PDB entry 6HLS | electron microscopy, 3.21 A resolution | chains A and F of the 12 polymer chains in the assembly

[Chain A]
Protein: DNA-directed RNA polymerase I subunit RPA190
Source organism: Saccharomyces cerevisiae (strain ATCC 204508 / S288c)
Notes: EC 2.7.7.6
Reference sequence: P10964 (RPA1_YEAST); residues 1-1664 here = UniProt positions 1-1664
Amino-acid sequence (1664 residues; numbered 1 to 1664; the number before each row is that of its first residue):
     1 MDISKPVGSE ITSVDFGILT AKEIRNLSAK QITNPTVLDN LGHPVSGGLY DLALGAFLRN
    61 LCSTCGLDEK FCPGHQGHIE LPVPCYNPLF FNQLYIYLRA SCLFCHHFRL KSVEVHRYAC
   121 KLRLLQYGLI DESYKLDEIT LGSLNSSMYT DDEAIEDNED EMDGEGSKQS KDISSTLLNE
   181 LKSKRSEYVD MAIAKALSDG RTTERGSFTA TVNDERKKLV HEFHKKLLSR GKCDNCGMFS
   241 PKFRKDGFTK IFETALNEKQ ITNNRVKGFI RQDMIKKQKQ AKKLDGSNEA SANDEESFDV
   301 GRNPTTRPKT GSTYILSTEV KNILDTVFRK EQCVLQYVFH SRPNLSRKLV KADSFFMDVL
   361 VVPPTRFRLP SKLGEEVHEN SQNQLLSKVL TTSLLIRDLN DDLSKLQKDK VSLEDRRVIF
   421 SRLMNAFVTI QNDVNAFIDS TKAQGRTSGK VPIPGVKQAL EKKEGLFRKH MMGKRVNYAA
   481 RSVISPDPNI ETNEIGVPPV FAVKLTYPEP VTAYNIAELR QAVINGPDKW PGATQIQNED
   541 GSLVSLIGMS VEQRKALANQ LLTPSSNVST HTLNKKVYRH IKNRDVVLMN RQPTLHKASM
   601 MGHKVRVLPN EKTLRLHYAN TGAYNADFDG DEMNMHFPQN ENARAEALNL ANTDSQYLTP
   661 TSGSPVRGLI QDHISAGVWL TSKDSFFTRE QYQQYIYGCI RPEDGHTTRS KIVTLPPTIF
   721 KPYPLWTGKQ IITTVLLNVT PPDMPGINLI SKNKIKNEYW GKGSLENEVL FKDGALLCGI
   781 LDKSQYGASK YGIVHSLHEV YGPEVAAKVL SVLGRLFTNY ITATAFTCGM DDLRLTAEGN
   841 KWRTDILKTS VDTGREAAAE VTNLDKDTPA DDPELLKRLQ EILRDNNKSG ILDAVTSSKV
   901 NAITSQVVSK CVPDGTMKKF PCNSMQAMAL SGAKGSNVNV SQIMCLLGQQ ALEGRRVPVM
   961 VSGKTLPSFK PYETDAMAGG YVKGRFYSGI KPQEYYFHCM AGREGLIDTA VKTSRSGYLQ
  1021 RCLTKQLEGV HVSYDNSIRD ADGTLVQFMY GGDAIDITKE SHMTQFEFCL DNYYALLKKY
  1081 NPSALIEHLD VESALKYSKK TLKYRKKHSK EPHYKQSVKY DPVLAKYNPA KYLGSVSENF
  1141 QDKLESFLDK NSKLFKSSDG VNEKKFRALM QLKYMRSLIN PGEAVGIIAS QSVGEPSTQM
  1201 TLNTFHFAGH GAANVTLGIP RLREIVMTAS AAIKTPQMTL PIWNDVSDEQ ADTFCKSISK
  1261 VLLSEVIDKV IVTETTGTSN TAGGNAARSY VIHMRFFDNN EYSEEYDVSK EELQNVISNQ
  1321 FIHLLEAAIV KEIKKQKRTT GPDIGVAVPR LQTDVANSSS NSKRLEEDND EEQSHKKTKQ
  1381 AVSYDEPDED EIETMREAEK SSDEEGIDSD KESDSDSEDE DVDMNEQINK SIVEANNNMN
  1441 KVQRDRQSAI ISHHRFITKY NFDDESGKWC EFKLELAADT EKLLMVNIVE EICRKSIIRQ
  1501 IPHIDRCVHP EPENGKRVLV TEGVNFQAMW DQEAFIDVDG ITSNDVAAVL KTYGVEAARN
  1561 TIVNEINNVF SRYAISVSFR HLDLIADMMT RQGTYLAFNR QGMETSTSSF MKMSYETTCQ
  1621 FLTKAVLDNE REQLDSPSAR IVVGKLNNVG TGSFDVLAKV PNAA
Unresolved in the structure: 141-174, 269-311, 372-378, 407-412, 444-450, 1011-1016, 1154-1159, 1201-1213, 1278-1286, 1339-1439, 1664
Ion coordination: Zn2+ site 1: Cys62, Cys65, Cys72, His75; Zn2+ site 2: Cys102, Cys105, Cys233, Cys236
Curated features (UniProtKB/Swiss-Prot):
  - region: Pro992 to Glu1004 (Bridging helix)
  - binding site (Zn(2+)): Cys62, Cys65, Cys72, His75, Cys102, Cys105, Cys233, Cys236
  - binding site (Mg(2+)): Asp627, Asp629, Asp631
  - modified residue (Phosphoserine): Ser889, Ser1636

[Chain F]
Protein: DNA-directed RNA polymerases I, II, and III subunit RPABC2
Source organism: Saccharomyces cerevisiae (strain ATCC 204508 / S288c)
Reference sequence: P20435 (RPAB2_YEAST); residues 1-155 here = UniProt positions 1-155
Amino-acid sequence (155 residues; numbered 1 to 155; the number before each row is that of its first residue):
     1 MSDYEEAFND GNENFEDFDV EHFSDEETYE EKPQFKDGET TDANGKTIVT GGNGPEDFQQ
    61 HEQIRRKTLK EKAIPKDQRA TTPYMTKYER ARILGTRALQ ISMNAPVFVD LEGETDPLRI
   121 AMKELAEKKI PLVIRRYLPD GSFEDWSVEE LIVDL
Unresolved in the structure: 1-54, 155
Curated features (UniProtKB/Swiss-Prot):
  - region: Leu111 to Leu132 (Leucine-zipper)
  - modified residue: Ser24 (Phosphoserine)

[Chain A / chain F interface]
Contacting residue pairs (85):
  Ile3(A) - Leu99(F)  hydrophobic
  Ser4(A) - Met103(F)
  Pro510(A) - Ser102(F)
  Thr512(A) - Ile101(F)
  Thr512(A) - Ser102(F)
  Thr512(A) - Asn104(F)
  Tyr514(A) - Ile101(F)  hydrogen bond (side chain-backbone)
  Tyr514(A) - Ser102(F)
  Tyr514(A) - Glu114(F)
  Tyr514(A) - Thr115(F)
  Tyr514(A) - Pro117(F)
  Asn515(A) - Thr115(F)
  Glu518(A) - Thr115(F)  hydrogen bond
  Asn574(A) - Ser102(F)
  Asn574(A) - Met103(F)
  Asn574(A) - Asn104(F)
  Lys576(A) - Met103(F)
  Arg584(A) - Thr115(F)  hydrogen bond
  Arg584(A) - Asp116(F)
  Lys604(A) - Arg119(F)
  Glu641(A) - Gly95(F)
  Glu641(A) - Ala98(F)
  Glu641(A) - Leu99(F)
  Glu641(A) - Leu118(F)
  Asn642(A) - Gly95(F)
  Asn642(A) - Thr96(F)
  Asn642(A) - Leu99(F)
  Arg644(A) - Asp116(F)  salt bridge
  Arg644(A) - Leu118(F)
  Ala645(A) - Ala91(F)
  Ala645(A) - Gly95(F)
  Ala645(A) - Leu118(F)  hydrophobic
  Leu648(A) - Leu118(F)  hydrophobic
  Asn649(A) - Arg90(F)
  Asn649(A) - Leu94(F)
  Leu650(A) - Lys87(F)
  Leu650(A) - Tyr88(F)  hydrophobic
  Ser655(A) - Lys87(F)  hydrogen bond
  Ser1033(A) - Pro139(F)
  Tyr1034(A) - Thr81(F)
  Tyr1034(A) - Glu89(F)  hydrogen bond
  Tyr1034(A) - Arg136(F)
  Tyr1034(A) - Tyr137(F)
  Asp1035(A) - Leu138(F)
  Arg1039(A) - Pro139(F)
  Leu1085(A) - Tyr84(F)
  Leu1085(A) - Ile152(F)  hydrophobic
  Leu1089(A) - Pro83(F)  hydrophobic
  Leu1089(A) - Tyr84(F)
  Asn1128(A) - Ala80(F)  hydrogen bond (side chain-backbone)
  Ala1130(A) - Thr82(F)
  Ala1130(A) - Pro83(F)
  Ala1130(A) - Tyr84(F)
  Lys1131(A) - Arg79(F)  hydrogen bond (side chain-backbone)
  Met1175(A) - Tyr84(F)
  Arg1176(A) - Tyr84(F)
  Arg1176(A) - Asp154(F)
  Asn1180(A) - Thr86(F)
  Asn1180(A) - Lys87(F)
  Pro1181(A) - Thr86(F)
  Glu1183(A) - Lys87(F)
  Glu1183(A) - Tyr88(F)  hydrogen bond
  Gly1650(A) - Tyr88(F)
  Thr1651(A) - Arg92(F)  hydrogen bond (backbone-side chain)
  Gly1652(A) - Arg92(F)
  Phe1654(A) - Tyr88(F)
  Phe1654(A) - Glu89(F)
  Phe1654(A) - Arg92(F)  hydrogen bond (backbone-side chain)
  Phe1654(A) - Ile134(F)  hydrophobic
  Phe1654(A) - Arg135(F)
  Phe1654(A) - Tyr137(F)  hydrophobic
  Asp1655(A) - Val133(F)
  Asp1655(A) - Ile134(F)
  Asp1655(A) - Arg135(F)  hydrogen bond (backbone-backbone)
  Asp1655(A) - Tyr137(F)  hydrogen bond
  Val1656(A) - Arg92(F)
  Val1656(A) - Leu132(F)  hydrophobic
  Val1656(A) - Val133(F)
  Leu1657(A) - Leu132(F)
  Leu1657(A) - Val133(F)  hydrogen bond (backbone-backbone)
  Leu1657(A) - Arg135(F)
  Ala1658(A) - Pro131(F)
  Ala1658(A) - Leu132(F)  hydrophobic
  Lys1659(A) - Pro131(F)  hydrogen bond (backbone-backbone)
  Lys1659(A) - Val133(F)
Other interface residues (no listed pair), chain A (50 interface residues in all): Val511, Glu646, Lys1079, His1088, Gly1182, Ala1184, Leu1646, Ser1653
Other interface residues (no listed pair), chain F (43 interface residues in all): Ile93, Leu111, Ile120, Glu150

[Summary]
The interface between chain A and chain F involves 50 residues on one side and 43 on the other, with 14
hydrogen bonds and 1 salt bridge. Polar contacts include Arg644(A)-Asp116(F), Tyr514(A)-Ile101(F) and
Glu518(A)-Thr115(F).
Chain A is DNA-directed RNA polymerase I subunit RPA190 and chain F is DNA-directed RNA polymerases I, II, and
III subunit RPABC2, both from Saccharomyces cerevisiae (strain ATCC 204508 / S288c); the structure, Yeast apo
RNA polymerase I*, was determined by electron microscopy (same publication as 6HKO, 6HLQ and 6HLR).
